7QJD - chains J and L of the 42 polymer chains in the assembly; structure by electron microscopy, 7.10 A resolution (low resolution: residue-level contacts below are approximate; hydrogen-bond / salt-bridge calls are withheld).

== Chain J ==
Molecule: Gamma-tubulin complex component 5
Organism: Homo sapiens
UniProtKB: Q96RT8 (GCP5_HUMAN); residues 1-1024 here = UniProt positions 1-1024
Sequence (1024 residues; each row starts with the number of its first residue):
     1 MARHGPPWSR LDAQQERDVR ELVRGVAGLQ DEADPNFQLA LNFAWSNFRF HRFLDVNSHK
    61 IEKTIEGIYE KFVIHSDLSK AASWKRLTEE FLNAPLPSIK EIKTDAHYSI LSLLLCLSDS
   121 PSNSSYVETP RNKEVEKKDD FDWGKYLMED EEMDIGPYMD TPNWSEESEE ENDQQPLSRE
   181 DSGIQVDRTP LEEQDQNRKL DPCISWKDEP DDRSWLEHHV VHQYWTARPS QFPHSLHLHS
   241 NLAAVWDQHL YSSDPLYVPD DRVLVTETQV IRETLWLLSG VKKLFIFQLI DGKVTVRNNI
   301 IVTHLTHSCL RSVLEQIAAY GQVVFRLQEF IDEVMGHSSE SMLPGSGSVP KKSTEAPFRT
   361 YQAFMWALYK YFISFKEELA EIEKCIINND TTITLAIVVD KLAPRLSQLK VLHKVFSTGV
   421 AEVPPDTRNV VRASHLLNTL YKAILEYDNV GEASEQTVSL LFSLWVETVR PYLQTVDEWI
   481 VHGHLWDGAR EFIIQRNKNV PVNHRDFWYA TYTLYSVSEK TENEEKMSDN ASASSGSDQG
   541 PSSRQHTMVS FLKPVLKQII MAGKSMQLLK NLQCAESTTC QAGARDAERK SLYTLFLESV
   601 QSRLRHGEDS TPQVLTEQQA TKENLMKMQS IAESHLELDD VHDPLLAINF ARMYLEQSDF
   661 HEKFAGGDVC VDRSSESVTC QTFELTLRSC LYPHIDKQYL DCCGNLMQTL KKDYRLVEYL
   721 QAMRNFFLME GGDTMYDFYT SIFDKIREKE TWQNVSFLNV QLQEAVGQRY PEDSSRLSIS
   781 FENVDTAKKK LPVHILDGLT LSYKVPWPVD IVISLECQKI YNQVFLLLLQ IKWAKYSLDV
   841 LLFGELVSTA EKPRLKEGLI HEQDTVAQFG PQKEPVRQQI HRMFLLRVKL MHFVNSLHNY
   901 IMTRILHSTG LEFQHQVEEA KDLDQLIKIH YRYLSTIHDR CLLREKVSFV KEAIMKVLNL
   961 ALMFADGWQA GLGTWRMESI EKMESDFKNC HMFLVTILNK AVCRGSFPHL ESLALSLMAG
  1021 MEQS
Unresolved in the structure: 1-209, 337-356, 389-390, 423-426, 449-454, 497-546, 573-636, 649-681, 729-732, 745-752, 765-795, 843-878, 969-978, 1002-1006, 1017-1024

== Chain L ==
Molecule: Gamma-tubulin complex component 6
Organism: Homo sapiens
UniProtKB: Q96RT7 (GCP6_HUMAN); the construct has insertions or renumbered stretches relative to UniProt, so the offset changes along the chain: 1-608 = UniProt 1-608; 1474-1811 = UniProt 1482-1819
Sequence (1819 residues; numbered 1 to 1811 plus 873 insertion-coded residues; 865 numbers in that range are skipped by the numbering (no residue carries them; nothing is unmodelled there); the number before each row is that of its first residue; a row labelled like 608A-608Z holds insertion residues (608A, then the next letters in order)):
     1 MASITQLFDD LCEALLPAAK THLGQRSVNR KRAKRSLKKV AYNALFTNLF QDETQQLQPD
    61 MSKLPARNKI LMLSFDLRVG GLGPKADRLE ELVEELEAAP CCPLLEVGSV LDLLVQLAGS
   121 GPPQVLPRKR DYFLNNKHVG RNVPYSGYDC DDLSVFEMDV QSLISREECL CHSMIQETLQ
   181 VMEAAPGTGL PTVGLFSFGD PCGDRFERDT RVSLFGALVH SRTYDMDVRL GLPPVPDNAD
   241 LSGLAIKVPP SVDQWEDEGF QSASNLTPDS QSEPSVTPDV DLWEAALTYE ASKRRCWERV
   301 GCPPGHREEP YLTEAGRDAF DKFCRLHQGE LQLLAGGVLQ APQPVLVKEC ELVKDVLNVL
   361 IGVVSATFSL CQPAQAFVVK RGVHVSGASP ESISSLLSEV AEYGTCYTRL SHFSLQPVLD
   421 SLYSKGLVFQ AFTSGLRRYL QYYRACVLST PPTLSLLTIG FLFKKLGRQL RYLAELCGVG
   481 AVLPGTCGGG PRAAFPTGVK LLSYLYQEAL HNCSNEHYPV LLSLLKTSCE PYTRFIHDWV
   541 YSGVFRDAYG EFMIQVNHEY LSFRDKLYWT HGYVLISKEV EDCVPVFLKH IAHDIYVCGK
   601 TINLLKLC
608A-608Z CPRHYLCWSDVPVPRISVIFSLEELK
609A-609Z EIEKDCAVYVGRMERVARHSSVSKEE
610A-610Z KELRMEIAKQELIAHAREAASRVLSA
611A-611Z LSDRQMSERMALDARKREQFQRLKEQ
612A-612Z FVKDQERRQAARQEELDDDFSYAREL
613A-613Z RDRERRLKSLEEELERKARQALVDHY
614A-614Z SKLSAEAARREQKALWRIQRHRLESA
615A-615Z RLRFLLEDEKHIQEMLKAVSEAHQPQ
616A-616Z EPPDVLLSVHPQVTSPGPEHPEGGQG
617A-617Z CDSGSAEQHSPAWDGWNRPGLLTPQP
618A-618Z LKPLAVGAGGRGLQQAEGARPFSDSL
619A-619Z SIGDFLPVGPGAEPSVQTGMVPLLEV
620A-620Z ALQTINLDLPPSAPGEAPAAASTQPS
621A-621Z RPQEYDFSTVLRPAVATSPAPGPLQA
622A-622Z AECSLGSSGLQLWEDSCGKMDACGSA
623A-623Z SRETLLPSHPPRRAALEEGSSQPTER
624A-624Z LFGQVSGGGLPTGDYASEIAPTRPRW
625A-625Z NTHGHVSDASIRVGENVSDVAPTQPR
626A-626Z WNTHGHVSNASISLGESVSDVAPTRP
627A-627Z RWNIHGHVSNASIRVGENVSDVAPTR
628A-628Z PRWNTHGHVSNASIRVGENVSDVAPT
629A-629Z RPRWNTHGHVSDASISLGESVSDMAP
630A-630Z ARPRWNTHGHVSDASISLGESVSDMA
631A-631Z PTRPRWNTHGHVSDTSIRVGENVSDV
632A-632Z APIRSRCNTHGHVSDASISLGEPVSD
633A-633Z VVSTRPRWNTHVPIPPPHMVLGALSP
634A-634Z EAEPNTPRPQQSPPGHTSQSALSLGA
635A-635Z QSTVLDCGPRLPVEVGPSLSSPSSGC
636A-636Z GEGSISVGENVSDVAPTQPWWPNTPG
637A-637Z DSVSEELGPGRSGDTEDLSPNWPLNS
638A-638Z QEDTAAQSSPGRGEEAEASAAEAQGG
639A-639Z EQAYLAGLAGQYHLERYPDSYESMSE
640A-640Z PPIAHLLRPVLPRAFAFPVDPQVQSA
641A-641O ADETAVQLSELLTLP
  1474 VLMKRSITAP LAAHISLVNK AAVDYFFVEL HLEAHYEALR HFLLMEDGEF AQSLSDLLFE
  1534 KLGAGQTPGE LLNPLVLNSV LSKALQCSLH GDTPHASNLS LALKYLPEVF APNAPDVLSC
  1594 LELRYKVDWP LNIVITEGCV SKYSGVFSFL LQLKLMMWAL KDVCFHLKRT ALLSHMAGSV
  1654 QFRQLQLFKH EMQHFVKVIQ GYIANQILHV TWCEFRARLA TVGDLEEIQR AHAEYLHKAV
  1714 FRGLLTEKAA PVMNVIHSIF SLVLKFRSQL ISQAWGPPGG PRGAEHPNFA LMQQSYNTFK
  1774 YYSHFLFKVV TKLVNRGYQP HLEDFLLRIN FNNYYQDA
Unresolved in the structure: 1-281, 371-389, 418-424, 480-493, 557-565, 575-585, 608A-608Z, 609A-609Z, 610A-610Z, 611A-611Z, 612A-612Z, 613A-613Z, 614A-614Z, 615A-615Z, 616A-616Z, 617A-617Z, 618A-618Z, 619A-619Z, 620A-620Z, 621A-621Z, 622A-622Z, 623A-623Z, 624A-624Z, 625A-625Z, 626A-626Z, 627A-627Z, 628A-628Z, 629A-629Z, 630A-630Z, 631A-631Z, 632A-632Z, 633A-633Z, 634A-634Z, 635A-635Z, 636A-636Z, 637A-637Z, 638A-638Z, 639A-639Z, 640A-640Z, 641A-641O, 1536-1540, 1583-1587, 1645-1648, 1694-1697, 1744-1758, 1790-1791, 1808-1811

== How chain J and chain L interact ==
Residue-residue contacts - 50 pairs, chain J then chain L:
  Asp-211(J) / Arg-325(L)
  Asp-212(J) / Lys-322(L)
  Asp-212(J) / Arg-325(L)
  Asp-212(J) / Leu-326(L)
  Trp-215(J) / Asp-318(L)
  Trp-215(J) / Lys-322(L)
  Trp-215(J) / Arg-325(L)
  His-218(J) / Glu-309(L)
  His-219(J) / Glu-309(L)
  His-219(J) / Pro-310(L)
  Val-220(J) / Pro-310(L)
  Val-220(J) / Leu-312(L)
  Val-221(J) / Glu-308(L)
  His-222(J) / Tyr-311(L)
  His-222(J) / Leu-312(L)
  Tyr-224(J) / Tyr-311(L)
  Phe-232(J) / Arg-294(L)
  Phe-232(J) / Glu-298(L)
  Phe-232(J) / His-306(L)
  Pro-233(J) / His-306(L)
  His-234(J) / Glu-298(L)
  His-234(J) / Arg-299(L)
  Ser-235(J) / Arg-299(L)
  Ser-235(J) / Val-300(L)
  Ser-235(J) / Gly-301(L)
  Ser-235(J) / Cys-302(L)
  Leu-236(J) / Val-300(L)
  His-237(J) / Val-300(L)
  His-239(J) / Val-300(L)
  Ser-240(J) / Trp-297(L)
  Ser-240(J) / Glu-298(L)
  Ser-240(J) / Val-300(L)
  Thr-266(J) / Glu-298(L)
  Glu-267(J) / Glu-298(L)
  Thr-268(J) / Glu-308(L)
  Gln-269(J) / Tyr-311(L)
  Arg-272(J) / Tyr-311(L)
  Arg-272(J) / Glu-314(L)
  Thr-303(J) / Glu-298(L)
  His-304(J) / Trp-297(L)
  Ile-386(J) / Glu-308(L)
  Ile-387(J) / Arg-307(L)
  Ile-387(J) / Glu-314(L)
  Asn-388(J) / Arg-307(L)
  Thr-391(J) / Lys-293(L)
  Thr-391(J) / Arg-294(L)
  Thr-391(J) / Arg-295(L)
  Thr-392(J) / Arg-295(L)
  Ile-393(J) / Arg-295(L)
  Thr-394(J) / Trp-297(L)
Interface residues without a listed pair, chain J (34 interface residues in all): Pro-210, Trp-225, Val-265
Interface residues without a listed pair, chain L (22 interface residues in all): Cys-296

== Overview ==
Chain J and chain L form an interface of 34 and 22 residues respectively.
Here chain J is Gamma-tubulin complex component 5 and chain L is Gamma-tubulin complex component 6, both from
Homo sapiens. Entry 7QJD (Structure of recombinant human gamma-Tubulin Ring Complex without actin) was
determined by electron microscopy (same publication as 7QJ0, 7QJ1, 7QJ2, 7QJ3, 7QJ4 and 7QJE).
